PDB entry 5ZXN | X-ray diffraction, 1.85 A resolution | chains A and B

[Chain A (and B)]
Protein: NADP-dependent oxidoreductase
From: Vibrio vulnificus MO6-24/O
Notes: chain B of this document is another copy of the same molecule, construct and numbering; everything in this record applies to it too
Sequence (340 residues; row label = number of the first residue in the row):
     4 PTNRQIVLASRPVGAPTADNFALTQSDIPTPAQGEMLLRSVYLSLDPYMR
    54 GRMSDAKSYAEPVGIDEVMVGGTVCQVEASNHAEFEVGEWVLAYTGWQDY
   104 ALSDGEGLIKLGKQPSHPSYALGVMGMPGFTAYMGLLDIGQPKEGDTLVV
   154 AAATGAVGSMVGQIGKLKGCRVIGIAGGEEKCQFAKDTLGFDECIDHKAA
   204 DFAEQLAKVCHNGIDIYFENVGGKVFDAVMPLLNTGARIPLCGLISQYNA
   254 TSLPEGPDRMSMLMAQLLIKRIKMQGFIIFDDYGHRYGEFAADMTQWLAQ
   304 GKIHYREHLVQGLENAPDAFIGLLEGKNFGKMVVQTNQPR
Modified residues: Mse39, Mse52, Mse56, Mse72, Mse128, Mse130, Mse137, Mse163, Mse233, Mse263, Mse265, Mse267, Mse277, Mse297, Mse335 (selenomethionine; parent Met)

[Chain A / chain B interface]
Contacting residue pairs (92):
  K60(A) - I272(B)
  Y62(A) - R274(B)
  E222(A) - Mse267(B)
  F229(A) - Mse267(B)
  L244(A) - Mse267(B)
  L244(A) - L270(B)  hydrophobic
  L244(A) - L271(B)
  C245(A) - L271(B)
  G246(A) - L271(B)
  L247(A) - Mse267(B)
  L247(A) - A268(B)
  Q250(A) - S264(B)  hydrogen bond (side chain-backbone)
  Q250(A) - A268(B)
  L256(A) - P260(B)  hydrophobic
  L256(A) - D261(B)
  L256(A) - S264(B)
  L256(A) - Mse265(B)  hydrophobic
  P257(A) - P260(B)
  P257(A) - D261(B)  hydrogen bond (backbone-backbone)
  G259(A) - G259(B)
  G259(A) - P260(B)
  G259(A) - D261(B)
  P260(A) - L256(B)  hydrophobic
  P260(A) - P257(B)
  P260(A) - G259(B)
  P260(A) - D261(B)
  D261(A) - L256(B)
  D261(A) - P257(B)  hydrogen bond (backbone-backbone)
  D261(A) - E258(B)
  D261(A) - G259(B)
  D261(A) - P260(B)
  D261(A) - D261(B)
  D261(A) - R262(B)  salt bridge
  R262(A) - D261(B)  salt bridge
  R262(A) - Mse263(B)
  Mse263(A) - F229(B)  hydrophobic
  Mse263(A) - D230(B)
  Mse263(A) - D261(B)
  Mse263(A) - R262(B)
  Mse263(A) - Mse263(B)  hydrophobic
  Mse263(A) - L266(B)  hydrophobic
  S264(A) - Q250(B)
  S264(A) - L256(B)
  Mse265(A) - L256(B)  hydrophobic
  L266(A) - Mse263(B)  hydrophobic
  L266(A) - L266(B)  hydrophobic
  L266(A) - Mse267(B)  hydrophobic
  Mse267(A) - E222(B)
  Mse267(A) - F229(B)
  Mse267(A) - L244(B)
  Mse267(A) - L247(B)
  Mse267(A) - L266(B)  hydrophobic
  Mse267(A) - Mse277(B)  hydrophobic
  A268(A) - L247(B)
  A268(A) - Q250(B)
  L270(A) - L244(B)  hydrophobic
  L270(A) - Mse277(B)
  L270(A) - G279(B)
  L271(A) - L244(B)
  L271(A) - C245(B)
  L271(A) - G246(B)
  L271(A) - F280(B)
  L271(A) - I281(B)  hydrophobic
  I272(A) - K60(B)
  I272(A) - S61(B)
  I272(A) - Y62(B)
  R274(A) - Y62(B)
  R274(A) - G279(B)
  R274(A) - F280(B)
  R274(A) - I281(B)
  R274(A) - D284(B)  salt bridge
  I275(A) - Mse277(B)
  I275(A) - Q278(B)
  I275(A) - G279(B)  hydrogen bond (backbone-backbone)
  K276(A) - K276(B)
  K276(A) - Mse277(B)
  K276(A) - Q278(B)
  Mse277(A) - Mse267(B)  hydrophobic
  Mse277(A) - L270(B)
  Mse277(A) - I275(B)
  Mse277(A) - K276(B)
  Mse277(A) - Mse277(B)  hydrogen bond (backbone-backbone)
  Q278(A) - I275(B)
  Q278(A) - K276(B)
  G279(A) - L270(B)
  G279(A) - R274(B)
  G279(A) - I275(B)  hydrogen bond (backbone-backbone)
  F280(A) - L271(B)
  F280(A) - R274(B)
  I281(A) - L271(B)  hydrophobic
  I281(A) - R274(B)
  D284(A) - R274(B)  salt bridge
Other interface residues (no listed pair), chain A (38 interface residues in all): S61, D230, Mse233, Y251, E258
Other interface residues (no listed pair), chain B (38 interface residues in all): Mse233, Y251

[In short]
Chain A and chain B each contribute 38 residues to their interface, with 6 hydrogen bonds and 4 salt bridges.
Polar contacts include D261(A)-R262(B), R274(A)-D284(B) and Q250(A)-S264(B).
Chain A and chain B are both NADP-dependent oxidoreductase (Vibrio vulnificus MO6-24/O); the structure,
Crystal structure of CurA from Vibrio vulnificus, was determined by X-ray diffraction, deposited together with
5ZXU.
